6W2P - chains A and D of the 4 polymer chains in the assembly; structure by X-ray diffraction, 1.94 A resolution.

[Chain A]
Protein: DNA-(apurinic or apyrimidinic site) lyase
From: Homo sapiens
Notes: EC 3.1.-.-, 4.2.99.18
Reference sequence: P27695 (APEX1_HUMAN); numbering as in UniProt (aligned over 43-318)
Amino-acid sequence (276 residues; numbered 43 to 318; the number before each row is that of its first residue):
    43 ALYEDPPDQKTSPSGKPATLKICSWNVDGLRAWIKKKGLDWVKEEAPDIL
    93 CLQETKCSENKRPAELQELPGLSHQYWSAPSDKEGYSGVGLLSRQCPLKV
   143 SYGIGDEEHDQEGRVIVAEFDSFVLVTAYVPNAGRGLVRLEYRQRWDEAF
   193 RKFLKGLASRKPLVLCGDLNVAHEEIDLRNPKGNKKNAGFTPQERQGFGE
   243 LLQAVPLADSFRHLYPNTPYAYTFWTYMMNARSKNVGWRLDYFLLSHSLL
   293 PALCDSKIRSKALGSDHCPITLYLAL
Construct notes: engineered mutation Arg104 (Leu in P27695)
Ion coordination: Mg2+: Glu96 (shared with 3DR_1(D) of chain D; 1 residue of chain P)

[Chain D]
Molecule: 11-nt DNA strand
Sequence (11 nucleotides; each row starts with the number of its first residue):
     1 XCGACGGATCC
Modified / non-standard residues: 3DR (1',2'-dideoxyribofuranose-5'-phosphate) at position 1
Ion coordination: Mg2+: 3DR_1 (shared with Glu96(A) of chain A; 1 residue of chain P)

[How chain A and chain D interact]
Pairs across the interface (23):
  Asn68(A) - 3DR_1(D)  phosphate contact
  Glu96(A) - 3DR_1(D)  phosphate contact
  Tyr171(A) - 3DR_1(D)  hydrogen bond to the phosphate
  Asn174(A) - 3DR_1(D)  hydrogen bond to the sugar
  Arg177(A) - DC2(D)  salt bridge to the phosphate
  Asp210(A) - 3DR_1(D)  phosphate contact
  Asn212(A) - 3DR_1(D)  hydrogen bond to the phosphate
  Asn222(A) - DG3(D)  hydrogen bond to the phosphate
  Asn226(A) - DC2(D)  sugar contact
  Asn226(A) - DG3(D)  hydrogen bond to the phosphate
  Asn229(A) - DC2(D)  base contact
  Ala230(A) - 3DR_1(D)  sugar contact
  Phe266(A) - 3DR_1(D)  sugar contact
  Phe266(A) - DC2(D)  phosphate contact
  Thr268(A) - DG3(D)  sugar contact
  Met271(A) - DG3(D)  sugar contact
  Met271(A) - DA4(D)  sugar contact
  Lys276(A) - DA4(D)  salt bridge to the phosphate
  Val278(A) - DG3(D)  phosphate contact
  Trp280(A) - DC2(D)  sugar contact
  Trp280(A) - DG3(D)  hydrogen bond to the phosphate
  Leu282(A) - 3DR_1(D)  phosphate contact
  His309(A) - 3DR_1(D)  salt bridge to the phosphate
Interface residues without a listed pair, chain A (22 interface residues in all): Gly231, Met270, Ala273

[Summary]
22 residues of chain A face 4 of chain D across their interface, with 6 hydrogen bonds and 3 salt bridges.
Polar pairs include Asn174(A)-3DR_1(D), Tyr171(A)-3DR_1(D) and Asn212(A)-3DR_1(D). Glu96(A) and 3DR_1(D)
coordinate Mg2+.
Here chain A is DNA-(apurinic or apyrimidinic site) lyase (Homo sapiens) and chain D is an 11-nt DNA strand.
Entry 6W2P (APE1 endonuclease product complex L104R) was determined by X-ray diffraction (same publication as
6W0Q, 6W3L, 6W3N, 6W3Q, 6W3U and 6W43).
